Entry 3R7W (X-ray diffraction, 2.77 A resolution); this record covers chains A and B.

== Chain A ==
Protein: GTP-binding protein GTR1
Organism: Saccharomyces cerevisiae
UniProtKB: Q00582 (GTR1_YEAST); residues 8-310 here = UniProt positions 8-310
Amino-acid sequence (307 residues; numbered 4 to 310; the number before each row is that of its first residue):
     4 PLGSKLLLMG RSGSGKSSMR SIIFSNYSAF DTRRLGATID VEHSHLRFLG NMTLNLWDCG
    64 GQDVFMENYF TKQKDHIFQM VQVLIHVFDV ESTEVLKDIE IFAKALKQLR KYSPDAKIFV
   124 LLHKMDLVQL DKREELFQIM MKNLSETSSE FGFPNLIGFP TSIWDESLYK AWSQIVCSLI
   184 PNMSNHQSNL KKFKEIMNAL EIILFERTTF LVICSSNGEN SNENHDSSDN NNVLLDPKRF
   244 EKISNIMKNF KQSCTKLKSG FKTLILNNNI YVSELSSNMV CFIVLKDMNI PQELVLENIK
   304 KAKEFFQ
Not modelled in the structure: 221-237, 310
Differences from the reference sequence: expression tag (4-7)
Modified / non-standard residues: Mse12, Mse22, Mse55, Mse69, Mse83, Mse128, Mse143, Mse144, Mse186, Mse200, Mse250, Mse282, Mse291 (selenomethionine; parent Met)
Bound ions: Mg2+: S20, T41 (together with GMP-PNP)
Small-molecule neighbours: GMP-PNP (GNP; phosphoaminophosphonic acid-guanylate ester): G13, R14, S15, G16, S17, G18, K19, S20, S21, T35, R36, L38, G39, A40, T41, C62, G63, G64, Q65, H126, K127, D129, L130, S165, I166, W167

== Chain B ==
Protein: GTP-binding protein GTR2
Organism: Saccharomyces cerevisiae
UniProtKB: P53290 (GTR2_YEAST); numbering as in UniProt (aligned over 11-341)
Amino-acid sequence (331 residues; row label = number of the first residue in the row):
    11 MVLLMGVRRC GKSSICKVVF HNMQPLDTLY LESTSNPSLE HFSTLIDLAV MELPGQLNYF
    71 EPSYDSERLF KSVGALVYVI DSQDEYINAI TNLAMIIEYA YKVNPSINIE VLIHKVDGLS
   131 EDFKVDAQRD IMQRTGEELL ELGLDGVQVS FYLTSIFDHS IYEAFSRIVQ KLIPELSFLE
   191 NMLDNLIQHS KIEKAFLFDV NSKIYVSTDS NPVDIQMYEV CSEFIDVTID LFDLYKAPVL
   251 RNSQKSSDKD NVINPRNELQ NVSQLANGVI IYLRQMIRGL ALVAIIRPNG TDMESCLTVA
   311 DYNIDIFKKG LEDIWANARA SQAKNSIEDD V
Not modelled in the structure: 248-267, 325-341
Modified / non-standard residues: Mse11, Mse15, Mse33, Mse61, Mse105, Mse142, Mse192, Mse227, Mse286, Mse303 (selenomethionine; parent Met)
Bound ions: Mg2+: S23, T44, E62 (together with GMP-PNP)
Small-molecule neighbours: GMP-PNP (GNP; phosphoaminophosphonic acid-guanylate ester): R18, R19, C20, G21, K22, S23, S24, T38, L39, L41, E42, S43, T44, E62, G65, H124, K125, D127, S165, I166, F167

== Interface between chain A and chain B ==
Contacting residue pairs (52):
  E204(A) with Y245(B), hydrogen bond
  I206(A) with Y245(B)
  R242(A) with L244(B); Y245(B)
  K245(A) with L244(B)
  I246(A) with L244(B), hydrophobic; Y245(B)
  I249(A) with V237(B), hydrophobic; D240(B); L241(B), hydrophobic
  Mse250(A) with L241(B), hydrophobic
  F253(A) with F234(B), hydrophobic; V237(B), hydrophobic; S273(B)
  S256(A) with E233(B), hydrogen bond
  C257(A) with L275(B), hydrophobic
  K259(A) with Q226(B); E229(B), salt bridge; V230(B); E233(B)
  L260(A) with Mse227(B); V230(B), hydrophobic; L275(B), hydrophobic; I281(B), hydrophobic
  S262(A) with L275(B); N277(B), hydrogen bond
  G263(A) with L275(B); A276(B), hydrogen bond (backbone-backbone)
  F264(A) with Q274(B); L275(B), hydrophobic
  K265(A) with Q274(B), hydrogen bond (backbone-backbone); L275(B); A276(B)
  T266(A) with S273(B), hydrogen bond (backbone-side chain); Q274(B), hydrogen bond (backbone-backbone)
  L267(A) with L241(B), hydrophobic; N271(B); V272(B); S273(B)
  I268(A) with N271(B); V272(B), hydrogen bond (backbone-backbone)
  L269(A) with T238(B); F242(B); Q270(B); N271(B)
  N270(A) with F242(B); E268(B), hydrogen bond (side chain-backbone); L269(B); Q270(B), hydrogen bond (backbone-backbone)
  I273(A) with Y245(B), hydrophobic
  F285(A) with L241(B), hydrophobic; Y245(B), hydrophobic
Also at the interface, not in a pair above, chain A (27 interface residues in all): D239, K261, V287, Mse291
Also at the interface, not in a pair above, chain B (27 interface residues in all): A247, V279, Mse303

== In short ==
Chain A and chain B each contribute 27 residues to their interface; the contacts include 10 hydrogen bonds and
1 salt bridge. Polar contacts include K259(A)-E229(B), E204(A)-Y245(B) and S256(A)-E233(B). Ligands of chain
A: GMP-PNP. Ligands of chain B: GMP-PNP.
Chain A is GTP-binding protein GTR1 and chain B is GTP-binding protein GTR2, both from Saccharomyces
cerevisiae; the structure, Crystal Structure of Gtr1p-Gtr2p complex, was determined by X-ray diffraction.
